Entry 2P5E (X-ray diffraction, 1.89 A resolution); this record covers chains A and C of the 5 polymer chains in the assembly.

Chain A:
Protein: HLA class I histocompatibility antigen, A-2 alpha chain
Source organism: Homo sapiens
Notes: fragment: extracellular domains alpha 1, alpha2 and alpha3, residues 25-299
UniProtKB: P01892 (1A02_HUMAN); residues 1-276 here correspond to UniProt positions 25-300 (UniProt number = residue number + 24)
Sequence (276 residues; numbered 1 to 276; the number before each row is that of its first residue):
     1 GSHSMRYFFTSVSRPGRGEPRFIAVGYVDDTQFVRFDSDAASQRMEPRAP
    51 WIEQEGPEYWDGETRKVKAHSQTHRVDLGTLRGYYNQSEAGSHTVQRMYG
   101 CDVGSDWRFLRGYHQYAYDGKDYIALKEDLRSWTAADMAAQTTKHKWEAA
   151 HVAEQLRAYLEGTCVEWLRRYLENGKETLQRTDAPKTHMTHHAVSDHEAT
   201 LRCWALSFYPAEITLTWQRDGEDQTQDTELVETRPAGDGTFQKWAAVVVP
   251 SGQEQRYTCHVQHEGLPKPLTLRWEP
Disulfides: Cys101-Cys164, Cys203-Cys259

Chain C:
Protein: Cancer/testis antigen 1B
UniProtKB: P78358 (CTG1B_HUMAN); residues 1-9 here correspond to UniProt positions 157-165 (UniProt number = residue number + 156)
Sequence (9 residues; row label = number of the first residue in the row):
     1 SLLMWITQC

Interface between chain A and chain C:
Contacting residue pairs (38; chain A residue first):
  Met5(A) - Ser1(C)
  Tyr7(A) - Ser1(C)  hydrogen bond (side chain-backbone)
  Tyr7(A) - Leu2(C)  hydrophobic
  Phe9(A) - Leu2(C)  hydrophobic
  Met45(A) - Leu2(C)  hydrophobic
  Glu63(A) - Ser1(C)  hydrogen bond
  Glu63(A) - Leu2(C)  hydrogen bond (side chain-backbone)
  Lys66(A) - Ser1(C)  hydrogen bond
  Lys66(A) - Leu2(C)  hydrogen bond (side chain-backbone)
  Lys66(A) - Leu3(C)
  Lys66(A) - Met4(C)
  Val67(A) - Leu2(C)  hydrophobic
  His70(A) - Leu3(C)  hydrogen bond (side chain-backbone)
  His70(A) - Ile6(C)
  Thr73(A) - Ile6(C)
  Thr73(A) - Gln8(C)
  His74(A) - Ile6(C)
  Val76(A) - Gln8(C)
  Asp77(A) - Gln8(C)
  Asp77(A) - Cys9(C)  hydrogen bond (side chain-backbone)
  Thr80(A) - Cys9(C)
  Leu81(A) - Cys9(C)  hydrophobic
  Tyr84(A) - Cys9(C)  hydrogen bond (side chain-backbone)
  Arg97(A) - Ile6(C)
  Tyr99(A) - Leu2(C)
  Tyr99(A) - Leu3(C)  hydrogen bond (side chain-backbone)
  Thr143(A) - Cys9(C)  hydrogen bond (side chain-backbone)
  Lys146(A) - Cys9(C)  hydrogen bond (side chain-backbone)
  Trp147(A) - Thr7(C)
  Trp147(A) - Gln8(C)  hydrogen bond (side chain-backbone)
  Trp147(A) - Cys9(C)
  Val152(A) - Thr7(C)
  Leu156(A) - Leu3(C)  hydrophobic
  Tyr159(A) - Ser1(C)  hydrogen bond (side chain-backbone)
  Tyr159(A) - Leu2(C)
  Tyr159(A) - Leu3(C)  hydrophobic
  Trp167(A) - Ser1(C)
  Tyr171(A) - Ser1(C)  hydrogen bond (side chain-backbone)
Also at the interface, not in a pair above, chain A (29 interface residues in all): Tyr59, Tyr116, Tyr123, Gln155

In short:
29 residues of chain A face 8 of chain C across their interface; the contacts include 14 hydrogen bonds. Polar
contacts include Tyr7(A)-Ser1(C), Glu63(A)-Ser1(C) and Glu63(A)-Leu2(C).
Chain A is HLA class I histocompatibility antigen, A-2 alpha chain (Homo sapiens) and chain C is Cancer/testis
antigen 1B; the structure, Crystal Structures of High Affinity Human T-Cell Receptors Bound to pMHC Reveal
Native Diagonal Binding Geometry, was determined by X-ray diffraction together with 2P5W, 2PYE and 2PYF from
the same study.
